4WCD - chains A and D of the 4 polymer chains in the assembly; structure by X-ray diffraction, 1.68 A resolution.

# Chain A (and D)
Name: Pteridine reductase
Organism: Trypanosoma brucei brucei
Notes: chain D of this document is another copy of the same molecule, construct and numbering; everything in this record applies to it too
UniProt: O76290 (O76290_TRYBB); numbering as in UniProt (aligned over 1-268)
Chain sequence (268 residues; each row starts with the number of its first residue):
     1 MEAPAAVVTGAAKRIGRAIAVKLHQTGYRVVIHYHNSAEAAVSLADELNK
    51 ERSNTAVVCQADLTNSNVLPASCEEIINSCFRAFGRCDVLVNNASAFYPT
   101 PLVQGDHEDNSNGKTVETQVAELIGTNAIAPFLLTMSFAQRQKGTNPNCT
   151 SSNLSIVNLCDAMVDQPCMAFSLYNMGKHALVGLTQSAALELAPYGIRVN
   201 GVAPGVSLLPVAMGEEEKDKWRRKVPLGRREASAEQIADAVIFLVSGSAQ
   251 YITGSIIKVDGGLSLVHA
Not modelled in the structure: 1, 105-112, 143-151 (chain D: 1, 104-112, 143-151)
Residues lining bound ligands:
  - 3KH (5-(1H-benzotriazol-6-yl)-1,3,4-thiadiazol-2-amine): Arg14, Ser95, Phe97, Cys168, Tyr174, Gly205, Val206, Leu208, Leu209, Pro210, Trp221
  - NADP (NAP; NADP nicotinamide-adenine-dinucleotide phosphate): Gly10, Lys13, Arg14, Ile15, Gly16, His33, Tyr34, His35, Asn36, Ser37, Ala61, Asp62, Leu63, Thr64, Asn93, Ala94, Ser95, Ala96, Thr126, Asn127, Leu159, Cys160, Asp161, Tyr174, Lys178, Pro204, Gly205, Val206, Ser207, Leu208
What the authors report for this chain:
  - binding site for 3KH: Ser95, Phe97, Tyr174, Trp221

# How chain A and chain D interact
Residue-residue contacts - 23 pairs, chain A then chain D:
  Met163(A) - His267(D)
  Asp165(A) - Leu265(D)
  Gln166(A) - Gln166(D)
  Gln166(A) - Ser264(D)
  Gln166(A) - Leu265(D)
  Gln166(A) - His267(D)
  Pro167(A) - Leu265(D)
  Pro167(A) - His267(D)
  Trp221(A) - His267(D)
  Lys224(A) - Ala268(D)  hydrogen bond (side chain-backbone)
  Ser264(A) - Gln166(D)
  Leu265(A) - Asp165(D)
  Leu265(A) - Gln166(D)
  Leu265(A) - Pro167(D)
  Val266(A) - Ala268(D)  hydrophobic
  His267(A) - Met163(D)
  His267(A) - Gln166(D)
  His267(A) - Pro167(D)
  His267(A) - Trp221(D)
  His267(A) - Ala268(D)
  Ala268(A) - Lys224(D)  hydrogen bond (backbone-side chain)
  Ala268(A) - Val266(D)  hydrophobic
  Ala268(A) - His267(D)
Also at the interface, not in a pair above, chain A (13 interface residues in all): Cys168, Leu263
Also at the interface, not in a pair above, chain D (13 interface residues in all): Cys168, Leu263

# Overview
Chain A and chain D each contribute 13 residues to their interface, with 2 hydrogen bonds. Its one
hydrogen-bonded contact is Lys224(A)-Ala268(D). Ligands of chain A: NADP and compound 3KH. From the paper: a
binding site for 3KH at Ser95(A), Phe97(A) and Tyr174(A) among others.
Both chains are Pteridine reductase (Trypanosoma brucei brucei). Entry 4WCD (Trypanosoma brucei PTR1 in
complex with inhibitor 10) was determined by X-ray diffraction (same publication as 5IZC, 4WCF, 2YHI and
2YHU).
